PDB entry 6S9L | X-ray diffraction, 2.10 A resolution | chains A and C

Chain A:
Protein: KR4KLSF Lock1
Source organism: synthetic construct
Sequence (286 residues; row label = number of the first residue in the row):
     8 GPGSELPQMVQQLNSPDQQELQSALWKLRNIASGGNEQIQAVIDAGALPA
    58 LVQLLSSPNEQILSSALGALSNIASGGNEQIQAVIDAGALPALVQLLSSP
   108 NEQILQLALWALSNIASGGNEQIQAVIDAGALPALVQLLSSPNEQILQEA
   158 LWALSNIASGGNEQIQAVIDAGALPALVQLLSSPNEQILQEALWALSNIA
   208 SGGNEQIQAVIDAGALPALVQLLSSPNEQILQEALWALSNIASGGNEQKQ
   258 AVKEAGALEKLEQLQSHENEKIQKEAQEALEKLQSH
Not modelled in the structure: 8

Chain C:
Protein: Lys-arg-lys-arg-lys-arg-lys-arg-lys-leu-ser-phe
Sequence (12 residues; row label = number of the first residue in the row):
     1 KRKRKRKRKLSF

Interface between chain A and chain C:
Pairs across the interface (51):
  W33(A) - F12(C)
  R36(A) - F12(C)  hydrogen bond (side chain-backbone)
  A39(A) - K9(C)  hydrogen bond (backbone-side chain)
  S40(A) - K9(C)
  G41(A) - K9(C)  hydrogen bond (backbone-side chain)
  I46(A) - K9(C)
  G75(A) - L10(C)
  S78(A) - L10(C)
  N79(A) - K9(C)
  N79(A) - L10(C)  hydrogen bond (side chain-backbone)
  S82(A) - K7(C)
  S82(A) - R8(C)
  S82(A) - K9(C)  hydrogen bond
  G83(A) - K7(C)  hydrogen bond (backbone-side chain)
  I88(A) - K7(C)
  W117(A) - R8(C)
  W117(A) - K9(C)
  W117(A) - L10(C)  hydrophobic
  S120(A) - R8(C)
  N121(A) - K7(C)
  N121(A) - R8(C)  hydrogen bond (side chain-backbone)
  S124(A) - K5(C)
  S124(A) - R6(C)
  S124(A) - K7(C)  hydrogen bond
  G125(A) - K5(C)  hydrogen bond (backbone-side chain)
  I130(A) - K5(C)
  E156(A) - R8(C)  salt bridge
  W159(A) - R6(C)  hydrogen bond (side chain-backbone)
  W159(A) - R8(C)
  S162(A) - R6(C)
  N163(A) - R4(C)
  N163(A) - K5(C)
  N163(A) - R6(C)  hydrogen bond (side chain-backbone)
  S166(A) - K3(C)
  S166(A) - R4(C)
  S166(A) - K5(C)  hydrogen bond
  G167(A) - K3(C)  hydrogen bond (backbone-side chain)
  G168(A) - K3(C)
  I172(A) - K3(C)
  E198(A) - R6(C)  salt bridge
  W201(A) - R4(C)
  W201(A) - R6(C)
  S204(A) - R4(C)  hydrogen bond
  N205(A) - R2(C)
  N205(A) - K3(C)
  N205(A) - R4(C)  hydrogen bond (side chain-backbone)
  S208(A) - K3(C)
  E240(A) - R4(C)  salt bridge
  W243(A) - K1(C)
  W243(A) - R4(C)
  N247(A) - K1(C)  hydrogen bond (side chain-backbone)
Other interface residues (no listed pair), chain A (40 interface residues in all): S71, L114, L116, A165, N169, K289
From the paper, about this interface:
  - residue pairs: R36(A)-F12(C)

In short:
The interface between chain A and chain C involves 40 residues on one side and 11 on the other; the contacts
include 16 hydrogen bonds and 3 salt bridges. Polar contacts include E156(A)-R8(C), E198(A)-R6(C) and
E240(A)-R4(C). The authors report a contact between R36(A) and F12(C).
Chain A is KR4KLSF Lock1 (synthetic construct) and chain C is Lys-arg-lys-arg-lys-arg-lys-arg-lys-leu-ser-phe;
the structure, Designed Armadillo Repeat protein Lock1 bound to (KR)4KLSF target, was determined by X-ray
diffraction (same publication as 6S9M, 6S9N, 6S9O and 6S9P).
